PDB entry 5YP5 | X-ray diffraction, 2.65 A resolution | chains A and B

# Chain A
Molecule: Nuclear receptor ROR-gamma
Source organism: Homo sapiens
UniProtKB: P51449 (RORG_HUMAN); residue numbers follow UniProt; this construct covers 265-507
Sequence (243 residues; row label = number of the first residue in the row):
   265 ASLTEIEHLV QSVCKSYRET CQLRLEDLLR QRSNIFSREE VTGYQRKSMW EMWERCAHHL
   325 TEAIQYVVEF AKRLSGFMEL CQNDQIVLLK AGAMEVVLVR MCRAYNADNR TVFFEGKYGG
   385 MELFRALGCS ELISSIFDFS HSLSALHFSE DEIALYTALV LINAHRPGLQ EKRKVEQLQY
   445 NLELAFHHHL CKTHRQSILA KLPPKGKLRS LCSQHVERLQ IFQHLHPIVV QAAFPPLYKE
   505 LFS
Ligand contacts: 4CZ (2-[4-(ethylsulfonyl)phenyl]-N-{5-[2-(2-methylpropyl)benzoyl]-4-phenyl-1,3-thiazol-2-yl}acetamide): C285, Q286, L287, L292, W317, C320, H323, L324, A327, M358, L362, R364, M365, R367, A368, V376, F377, F378, F388, L391, L396, I397, I400, F401, H479
UniProt features mapped onto this chain:
  - motif: L501 to F506 (AF-2)
  - mutagenesis: A327 (A327F: Completely abolishes transcriptional activity), F378 (F378Q: Completely abolishes transcriptional activity), I397 (I397N: Nearly abolishes transcriptional activity)

# Chain B
Molecule: SRC2-2 peptide
Sequence (8 residues; numbered 688 to 695; the number before each row is that of its first residue):
   688 KILHRLLQ

# How chain A and chain B interact
Contacting residue pairs (17):
  V332(A) with L693(B), hydrophobic
  K336(A) with L693(B), hydrogen bond (side chain-backbone); L694(B)
  F341(A) with L694(B), hydrophobic
  M342(A) with L694(B)
  Q346(A) with H691(B), hydrogen bond
  Q349(A) with L694(B)
  I350(A) with L690(B), hydrophobic; H691(B)
  L353(A) with L690(B), hydrophobic
  P500(A) with I689(B), hydrophobic
  L501(A) with I689(B); L693(B), hydrophobic
  E504(A) with K688(B), hydrogen bond (side chain-backbone); I689(B), hydrogen bond (side chain-backbone); L690(B), hydrogen bond (side chain-backbone)
  L505(A) with L690(B), hydrophobic
Other interface residues (no listed pair), chain A (13 interface residues in all): K354

# Overview
13 residues of chain A face 6 of chain B across their interface, with 5 hydrogen bonds. Polar contacts include
K336(A)-L693(B), Q346(A)-H691(B) and E504(A)-K688(B). Chain A binds compound 4CZ. UniProt lists 3 mutagenesis
sites on chain A.
Chain A is Nuclear receptor ROR-gamma (Homo sapiens) and chain B is SRC2-2 peptide; the structure, Crystal
structure of RORgamma complexed with SRC2 and compound 5d, was determined by X-ray diffraction (same
publication as 5YP6).
